Entry 6ZQP (X-ray diffraction, 1.60 A resolution); this record covers chain A.

[Chain A]
Molecule: PMT2 isoform 1
Source organism: Saccharomyces cerevisiae
UniProtKB: A0A6A5PTF1 (A0A6A5PTF1_YEASX); residue numbers follow UniProt; this construct covers 339-533
Chain sequence (214 residues; each row starts with the number of its first residue):
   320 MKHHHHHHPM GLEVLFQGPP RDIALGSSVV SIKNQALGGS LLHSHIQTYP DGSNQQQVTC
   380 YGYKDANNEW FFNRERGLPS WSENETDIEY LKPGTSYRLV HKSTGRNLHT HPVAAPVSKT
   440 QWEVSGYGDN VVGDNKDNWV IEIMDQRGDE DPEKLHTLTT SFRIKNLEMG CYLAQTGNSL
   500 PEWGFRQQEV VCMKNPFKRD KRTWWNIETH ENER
Disordered / not traced: 320-339, 533
Differences from the reference sequence: initiating methionine (320); expression tag (321-338)
Disulfide bonds: C490-C511
Reported in the primary citation:
  - binding site for glycerol: H362, H364, Y380, D384, N386, Q506
  - binding site for sulfate ion: H428, H430, D453
  - mutagenesis - H362A/H364A: decreased binding to O-Man peptide
  - mutagenesis - H362A/H364A, H428A/H430A, F516A/K517A: unchanged expression

[Overview]
The paper reports a binding site for glycerol at H362, H364 and Y380 among others; H362A/H364A reduce binding
to O-Man peptide; 3 substitutions were tested in all.
Chain A is PMT2 isoform 1 (Saccharomyces cerevisiae); the structure, Structure of the Pmt2-MIR domain with
bound ligands, was determined by X-ray diffraction together with 6ZQQ from the same study.
